Entry 3DSZ (X-ray diffraction, 2.00 A resolution); this record covers chain A.

== Chain A ==
Protein: engineered human lipocalin 2
From: Homo sapiens
Sequence (186 residues; numbered 1 to 186; the number before each row is that of its first residue):
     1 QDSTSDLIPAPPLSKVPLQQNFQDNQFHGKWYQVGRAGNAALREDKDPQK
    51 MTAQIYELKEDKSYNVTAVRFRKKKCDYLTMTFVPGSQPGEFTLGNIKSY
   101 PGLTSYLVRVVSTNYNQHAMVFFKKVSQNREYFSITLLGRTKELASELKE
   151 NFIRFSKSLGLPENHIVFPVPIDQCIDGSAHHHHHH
Not modelled in the structure: 1-6, 179-186
Disulfide bonds: Cys76-Cys175
Ligand contacts: Y-DTPA (LIZ; N-{(1S,2S)-2-[bis(carboxymethyl)amino]cyclohexyl}-N-{(2R)-2-[bis(carboxymethyl)amino]-3-[4-({[2-hydroxy-1,1-bis(hydroxymethyl)ethyl]carbamothioyl}amino)phenyl]propyl}glycine): Gln33, Arg36, Thr52, Gln54, Val66, Ala68, Arg70, Asp77, Tyr78, Leu79, Met81, Phe83, Tyr106, Phe123, Thr136

== Overview ==
Ligands of chain A: Y-DTPA.
Chain A is engineered human lipocalin 2 (Homo sapiens); the structure, Engineered human lipocalin 2 in complex
with Y-DTPA, was determined by X-ray diffraction (same publication as 3DTQ).
